Entry 6UGM (electron microscopy, 3.70 A resolution); this record covers chains A and J of the 18 polymer chains in the assembly.

Chain A:
Molecule: Histone H3
From: Xenopus laevis
Reference sequence: Q92133 (Q92133_XENLA); residues 1-135 here correspond to UniProt positions 2-136 (UniProt number = residue number + 1)
Chain sequence (135 residues; row label = number of the first residue in the row):
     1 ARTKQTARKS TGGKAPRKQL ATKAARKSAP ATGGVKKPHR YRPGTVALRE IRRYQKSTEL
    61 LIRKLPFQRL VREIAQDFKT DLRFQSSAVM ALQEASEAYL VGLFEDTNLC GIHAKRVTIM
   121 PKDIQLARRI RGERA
Unresolved in the structure: 1-37, 135

Chain J:
Molecule: 146-nt DNA strand
Sequence (146 nucleotides; numbered 1 to 146; the number before each row is that of its first residue):
     1 ATCGGATGTA TATATCTGAC ACGTGCCTGG AGACTAGGGA GTAATCCCCT TGGCGGTTAA
    61 AACGCGGGGG ACAGCGCGTA CGTGCGTTTA AGCGGTGCTA GAGCTGTCTA CGACCAATTG
   121 AGCGGCCTCG GCACCGGGAT TCTCGA

How chain A and chain J interact:
Residue-residue contacts - 19 pairs, chain A then chain J:
  Arg40(A) - DC144(J)  sugar contact
  Arg40(A) - DG145(J)  phosphate contact
  Tyr41(A) - DC144(J)  phosphate contact
  Arg42(A) - DG69(J)  salt bridge to the phosphate
  Arg42(A) - DC144(J)  hydrogen bond to the phosphate
  Pro43(A) - DG68(J)  sugar contact
  Arg63(A) - DA60(J)  salt bridge to the phosphate
  Arg63(A) - DA61(J)  salt bridge to the phosphate
  Arg72(A) - DT51(J)  salt bridge to the phosphate
  Arg83(A) - DT50(J)  base contact
  Arg83(A) - DT51(J)  phosphate contact
  Phe84(A) - DT50(J)  sugar contact
  Phe84(A) - DT51(J)  hydrogen bond to the phosphate
  Gln85(A) - DT50(J)  phosphate contact
  Ser86(A) - DT50(J)  hydrogen bond to the phosphate
  Arg116(A) - DA71(J)  phosphate contact
  Val117(A) - DA71(J)  hydrogen bond to the phosphate
  Thr118(A) - DA71(J)  hydrogen bond to the phosphate
  Met120(A) - DC72(J)  phosphate contact
Other interface residues (no listed pair), chain A (18 interface residues in all): His39, Thr45, Leu82, Lys115
Other interface residues (no listed pair), chain J (13 interface residues in all): DG67, DG70, DT143

Overview:
Chain A and chain J form an interface of 18 and 13 residues respectively, with 5 hydrogen bonds and 4 salt
bridges. Among the polar pairs are Arg42(A)-DC144(J), Phe84(A)-DT51(J) and Ser86(A)-DT50(J).
Here chain A is Histone H3 (Xenopus laevis) and chain J is a 146-nt DNA strand. Entry 6UGM (Structural basis
of COMPASS eCM recognition of an unmodified nucleosome) was determined by electron microscopy.
